Entry 3T5X (X-ray diffraction, 2.12 A resolution); this record covers chains A and B.

[Chain A]
Protein: PCI domain-containing protein 2
Source organism: Homo sapiens
UniProt: Q5JVF3 (PCID2_HUMAN); numbering as in UniProt (aligned over 201-399)
Amino-acid sequence (203 residues; numbered 197 to 399; the number before each row is that of its first residue):
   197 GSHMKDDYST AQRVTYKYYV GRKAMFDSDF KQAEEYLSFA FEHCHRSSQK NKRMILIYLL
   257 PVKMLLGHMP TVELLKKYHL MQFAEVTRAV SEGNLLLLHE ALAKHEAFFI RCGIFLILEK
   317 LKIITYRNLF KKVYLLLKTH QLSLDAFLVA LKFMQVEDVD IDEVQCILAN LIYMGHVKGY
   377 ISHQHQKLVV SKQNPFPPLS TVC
Not modelled in the structure: 197-204
Differences from the reference sequence: expression tag (197-200)

[Chain B]
Protein: 26S proteasome complex subunit DSS1
Source organism: Homo sapiens
UniProt: P60896 (DSS1_HUMAN); numbering as in UniProt (aligned over 1-70)
Amino-acid sequence (70 residues; each row starts with the number of its first residue):
     1 MSEKKQPVDL GLLEEDDEFE EFPAEDWAGL DEDEDAHVWE DNWDDDNVED DFSNQLRAEL
    61 EKHGYKMETS
Not modelled in the structure: 1-37, 68-70

[How chain A and chain B interact]
Contacting residue pairs - 48 pairs, chain A then chain B:
  Leu256(A) - Trp39(B)  hydrophobic
  Lys259(A) - Trp39(B)
  Gly263(A) - Glu40(B)
  Gly263(A) - Trp43(B)  hydrogen bond (backbone-side chain)
  His264(A) - Glu40(B)
  His264(A) - Asp41(B)  salt bridge
  Met265(A) - Trp39(B)
  Met265(A) - Glu40(B)  hydrogen bond (backbone-backbone)
  Met265(A) - Trp43(B)
  Pro266(A) - Val38(B)
  Pro266(A) - Trp39(B)  hydrophobic
  Thr267(A) - Val38(B)  hydrogen bond (backbone-backbone)
  Thr267(A) - Glu40(B)
  Leu270(A) - Val38(B)  hydrophobic
  Leu270(A) - Trp39(B)  hydrophobic
  Ser287(A) - Trp43(B)
  Glu288(A) - Phe52(B)
  Gly289(A) - Phe52(B)
  Asn290(A) - Phe52(B)
  Arg323(A) - Asp44(B)  salt bridge
  Asn324(A) - Trp43(B)
  Lys327(A) - Asp44(B)  salt bridge
  Lys327(A) - Asp45(B)  hydrogen bond (side chain-backbone)
  Lys327(A) - Asp46(B)  salt bridge
  Lys328(A) - Asp50(B)  salt bridge
  Lys328(A) - Phe52(B)
  Lys328(A) - Ser53(B)  hydrogen bond
  Leu331(A) - Asp46(B)
  Leu331(A) - Val48(B)  hydrophobic
  Leu332(A) - Ser53(B)
  Leu332(A) - Leu56(B)  hydrophobic
  Leu332(A) - Arg57(B)
  Leu332(A) - Met67(B)
  Leu333(A) - Tyr65(B)  hydrophobic
  Leu333(A) - Lys66(B)
  Leu333(A) - Met67(B)
  Lys334(A) - Met67(B)
  Ser339(A) - Tyr65(B)
  Asp341(A) - Tyr65(B)  hydrogen bond
  Ala342(A) - Leu60(B)
  Ala342(A) - Tyr65(B)
  Val345(A) - Leu60(B)  hydrophobic
  Val345(A) - His63(B)
  Ala346(A) - Leu56(B)  hydrophobic
  Phe349(A) - Gln55(B)
  Phe349(A) - Glu59(B)
  Met350(A) - Phe52(B)  hydrophobic
  Leu395(A) - Trp43(B)  hydrophobic
Other interface residues (no listed pair), chain A (33 interface residues in all): Leu252, Leu255, Leu325, Val329, Pro394

[Overview]
The interface between chain A and chain B involves 33 residues on one side and 21 on the other, with 6
hydrogen bonds and 5 salt bridges. Polar pairs include His264(A)-Asp41(B), Arg323(A)-Asp44(B) and
Lys327(A)-Asp44(B).
Here chain A is PCI domain-containing protein 2 and chain B is 26S proteasome complex subunit DSS1, both from
Homo sapiens. Entry 3T5X (PCID2:DSS1 Structure) was determined by X-ray diffraction together with 3T5V from
the same study.
